4GFB - chains A and D of the 3 polymer chains in the assembly; structure by X-ray diffraction, 2.99 A resolution.

[Chain A]
Protein: DNA-binding protein RAP1
From: Saccharomyces cerevisiae
Notes: fragment: 358-596
Reference sequence: P11938 (RAP1_YEAST); residue numbers follow UniProt; this construct covers 358-602
Amino-acid sequence (272 residues; row label = number of the first residue in the row):
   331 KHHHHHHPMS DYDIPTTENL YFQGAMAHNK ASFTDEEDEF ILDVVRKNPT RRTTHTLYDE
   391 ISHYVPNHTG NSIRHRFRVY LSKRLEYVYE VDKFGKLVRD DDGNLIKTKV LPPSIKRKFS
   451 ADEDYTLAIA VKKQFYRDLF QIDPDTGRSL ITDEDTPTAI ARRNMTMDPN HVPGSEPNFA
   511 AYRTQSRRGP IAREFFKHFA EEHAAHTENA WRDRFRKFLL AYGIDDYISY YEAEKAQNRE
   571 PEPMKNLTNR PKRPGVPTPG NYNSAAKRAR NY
Disordered / not traced: 331-357, 483-501, 582, 596-602
Sequence notes: expression tag (331-357)
Residues lining bound ligands: Ca2+ (CA): Val374, Glu390, Tyr394
Curated features (UniProtKB/Swiss-Prot):
  - DNA-binding region: Tyr388 to Leu411 (H-T-H motif)
  - modified residue: Thr486 (Phosphothreonine)

[Chain D]
Molecule: telomeric DNA
Sequence (31 nucleotides; numbered 1 to 31; the number before each row is that of its first residue):
     1 ACCTGGTGTG TGGGTGTTGT GTGGTGTTCA C

[How chain A and chain D interact]
Contacting residue pairs (50; chain A residue first):
  His358(A) with DG19(D), sugar contact
  Asn359(A) with DT20(D), phosphate contact
  Lys360(A) with DT18(D), hydrogen bond to the base; DG19(D), sugar contact; DT20(D), hydrogen bond to the phosphate
  Thr383(A) with DT11(D), sugar contact; DG12(D), hydrogen bond to the phosphate; DG13(D), phosphate contact
  Thr384(A) with DT11(D), phosphate contact; DG12(D), phosphate contact
  His385(A) with DT11(D), hydrogen bond to the phosphate; DG12(D), hydrogen bond to the base; DG13(D), hydrogen bond to the base
  Thr386(A) with DG10(D), sugar contact; DT11(D), hydrogen bond to the phosphate
  Arg404(A) with DG12(D), base contact; DG13(D), hydrogen bond to the base; DG14(D), base contact
  Arg408(A) with DG13(D), sugar contact; DG14(D), base contact
  Ser444(A) with DG12(D), hydrogen bond to the phosphate
  Ile445(A) with DT11(D), phosphate contact; DG12(D), hydrogen bond to the phosphate
  Lys446(A) with DT11(D), phosphate contact; DG12(D), hydrogen bond to the phosphate
  Lys448(A) with DG12(D), hydrogen bond to the phosphate; DG13(D), salt bridge to the phosphate
  Arg518(A) with DG5(D), salt bridge to the phosphate
  Pro520(A) with DC3(D), phosphate contact; DT4(D), phosphate contact
  Ile521(A) with DC3(D), sugar contact; DT4(D), hydrogen bond to the phosphate
  Ala522(A) with DC3(D), phosphate contact
  Arg523(A) with DC2(D), salt bridge to the phosphate; DC3(D), hydrogen bond to the phosphate
  Arg542(A) with DT4(D), base contact; DG5(D), hydrogen bond to the base
  Asp543(A) with DT7(D), base contact
  Arg546(A) with DG5(D), hydrogen bond to the base; DG6(D), hydrogen bond to the base; DT7(D), base contact
  Lys547(A) with DT7(D), hydrogen bond to the base
  Arg580(A) with DT7(D), base contact; DG8(D), hydrogen bond to the base
  Arg583(A) with DT7(D), sugar contact; DG8(D), salt bridge to the phosphate
  Pro589(A) with DG10(D), base contact; DT11(D), base contact
  Gly590(A) with DT11(D), base contact
  Tyr592(A) with DG10(D), sugar contact
Interface residues without a listed pair, chain A (29 interface residues in all): His405, Gly519
Interface residues without a listed pair, chain D (18 interface residues in all): DT9, DT15, DG16

[In short]
29 residues of chain A and 18 residues of chain D are in contact, with 19 hydrogen bonds and 4 salt bridges.
Polar pairs include Lys360(A)-DT18(D), His385(A)-DG12(D) and His385(A)-DG13(D). Ligands of chain A: Ca2+.
Chain A is DNA-binding protein RAP1 (Saccharomyces cerevisiae) and chain D is telomeric DNA; the structure,
Rap1/DNA complex, was determined by X-ray diffraction.
